8VL0 - chain A; structure by X-ray diffraction, 1.84 A resolution.

Chain A:
Molecule: Cytochrome P450
Source organism: Rhodopseudomonas palustris HaA2
Reference sequence: Q2IU02 (Q2IU02_RHOP2); residues 0-409 here correspond to UniProt positions 1-410 (UniProt number = residue number + 1)
Chain sequence (410 residues; numbered 0 to 409; the number before each row is that of its first residue; numbering starts at 0):
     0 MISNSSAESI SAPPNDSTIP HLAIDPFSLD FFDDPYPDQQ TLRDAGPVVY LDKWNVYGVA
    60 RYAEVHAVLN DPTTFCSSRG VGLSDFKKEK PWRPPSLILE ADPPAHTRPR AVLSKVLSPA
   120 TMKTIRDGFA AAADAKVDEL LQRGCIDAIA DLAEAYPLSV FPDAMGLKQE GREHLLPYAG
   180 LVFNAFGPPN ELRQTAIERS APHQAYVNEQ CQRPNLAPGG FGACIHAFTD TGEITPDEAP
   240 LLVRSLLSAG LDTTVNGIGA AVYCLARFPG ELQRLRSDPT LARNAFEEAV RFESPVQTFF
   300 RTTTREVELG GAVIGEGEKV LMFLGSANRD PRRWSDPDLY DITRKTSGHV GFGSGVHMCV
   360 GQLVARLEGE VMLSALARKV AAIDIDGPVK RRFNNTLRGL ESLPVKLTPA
Not modelled in the structure: 0-16
Ion coordination: heme Fe near Cys358 (its only coordinating residue here)
Small-molecule neighbours:
  - heme (HEM): Leu68, Val80, Ile97, Leu98, His105, Arg109, Leu112, Leu116, Phe160, Ser244, Leu245, Ala248, Gly249, Thr252, Thr253, Gly256, Phe285, Val289, Pro294, Val295, Phe298, Arg300, Leu323, Val349, Gly350, Phe351, Gly352, Val355, His356, Met357, Cys358, Val359, Gly360, Val363, Ala364
  - 4-(2-oxopropyl)benzoic acid (LVC): Arg92, Ser95, Ile97, Leu98, Val181, Phe182, Phe185, Arg243, Ser244, Ser247, Ala248, Thr252, Val295, Phe298

Summary:
Ligands of chain A: 4-(2-oxopropyl)benzoic acid and heme.
Chain A is Cytochrome P450 (Rhodopseudomonas palustris HaA2); the structure, The crystal structure of
wild-type CYP199A4 bound to 4-(2-oxopropyl)benzoic acid, was determined by X-ray diffraction (same publication
as 8VKF).
